8YO3 - chains A and B of the 4 polymer chains in the assembly; structure by electron microscopy, 3.62 A resolution.

[Chain A (and B)]
Name: DNA topoisomerase medium subunit
From: Escherichia phage T4
Notes: EC 5.6.2.2; chain B of this document is another copy of the same molecule, construct and numbering; everything in this record applies to it too
UniProtKB: P07065 (TOP5_BPT4); numbering as in UniProt (aligned over 1-442)
Amino-acid sequence (442 residues; each row starts with the number of its first residue):
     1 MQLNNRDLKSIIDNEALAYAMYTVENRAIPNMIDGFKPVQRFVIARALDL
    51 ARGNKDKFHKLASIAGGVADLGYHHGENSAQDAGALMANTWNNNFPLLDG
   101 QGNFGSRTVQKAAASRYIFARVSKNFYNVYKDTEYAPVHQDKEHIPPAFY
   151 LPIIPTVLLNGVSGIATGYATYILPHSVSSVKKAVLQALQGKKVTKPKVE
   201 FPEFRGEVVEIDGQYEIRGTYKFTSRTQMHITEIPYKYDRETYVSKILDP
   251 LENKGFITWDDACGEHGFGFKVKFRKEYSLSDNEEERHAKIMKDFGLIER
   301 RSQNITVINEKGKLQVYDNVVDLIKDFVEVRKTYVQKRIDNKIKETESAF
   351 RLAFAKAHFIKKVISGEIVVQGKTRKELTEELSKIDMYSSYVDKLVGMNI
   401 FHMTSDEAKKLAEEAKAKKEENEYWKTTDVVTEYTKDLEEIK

[How chain A and chain B interact]
Pairs across the interface - 43 pairs, chain A then chain B:
  Ser63(A) - Asp70(B)
  Val363(A) - Gln371(B)
  Ile364(A) - Gln371(B)
  Val370(A) - Met403(B)
  Gln371(A) - Val363(B)
  Gln371(A) - Ile364(B)
  Gly372(A) - Met403(B)
  Lys373(A) - Thr404(B)  hydrogen bond (backbone-side chain)
  Lys373(A) - Ser405(B)  hydrogen bond (backbone-backbone)
  Lys373(A) - Asp406(B)
  Thr374(A) - Thr404(B)  hydrogen bond (backbone-side chain)
  Thr374(A) - Asp406(B)
  Arg375(A) - Phe401(B)
  Arg375(A) - Thr404(B)
  Arg375(A) - Asp406(B)  hydrogen bond (backbone-side chain)
  Arg375(A) - Glu407(B)  salt bridge
  Val396(A) - Ile400(B)
  Val396(A) - Phe401(B)  hydrophobic
  Gly397(A) - Asn399(B)
  Met398(A) - Met398(B)
  Met398(A) - Asn399(B)
  Met398(A) - Ile400(B)  hydrogen bond (backbone-backbone)
  Asn399(A) - Gly397(B)
  Asn399(A) - Met398(B)  hydrogen bond (side chain-backbone)
  Asn399(A) - Ile400(B)
  Ile400(A) - Val370(B)
  Ile400(A) - Val396(B)
  Ile400(A) - Met398(B)  hydrogen bond (backbone-backbone)
  Ile400(A) - Asn399(B)
  Ile400(A) - Met403(B)  hydrophobic
  Phe401(A) - Arg375(B)
  Phe401(A) - Val396(B)  hydrophobic
  Met403(A) - Val370(B)
  Met403(A) - Gly372(B)
  Met403(A) - Ile400(B)  hydrophobic
  Thr404(A) - Lys373(B)
  Thr404(A) - Arg375(B)
  Thr404(A) - Leu378(B)
  Ser405(A) - Lys373(B)  hydrogen bond (backbone-backbone)
  Asp406(A) - Lys373(B)
  Asp406(A) - Thr374(B)
  Asp406(A) - Arg375(B)  hydrogen bond (side chain-backbone)
  Glu407(A) - Arg375(B)  salt bridge
Other interface residues (no listed pair), chain A (23 interface residues in all): Asp70, Glu77, Ser365
Other interface residues (no listed pair), chain B (25 interface residues in all): Ser63, Glu77, Ser365, Lys376

[In short]
23 residues of chain A and 25 residues of chain B are in contact; the contacts include 9 hydrogen bonds and 2
salt bridges. Polar pairs include Arg375(A)-Glu407(B), Lys373(A)-Thr404(B) and Thr374(A)-Thr404(B).
Both chains are DNA topoisomerase medium subunit (Escherichia phage T4). Entry 8YO3 (structure of phage T4
topoisomerase II central domain) was determined by electron microscopy together with 8YLU, 8YO4, 8YO5, 8YO7,
8YOD and 8YON from the same study.
